4P2R - chains C and D of the 5 polymer chains in the assembly; structure by X-ray diffraction, 3.29 A resolution.

Chain C:
Name: 5c1 peptide
Organism: synthetic construct
Chain sequence (13 residues; row label = number of the first residue in the row; note: 1 number in that range is skipped by the numbering (no residue carries it; nothing is unmodelled there); numbers below 1 keep their minus sign (Ala-3 is residue -3)):
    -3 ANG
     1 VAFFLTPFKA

Chain D:
Name: 5cc7 T-cell receptor alpha chain
Organism: Mus musculus
Chain sequence (205 residues; row label = number of the first residue in the row; numbers below 1 keep their minus sign (Met-2 is residue -2)):
    -2 MRGDQVEQSP SALSLHEGTG SALRCNFTTT MRAVQWFRKN SRGSLINLFY LASGTKENGR
    58 LKSAFDSKER YSTLHIRDAQ LEDSGTYFCA AEASNTNKVV FGTGTRLQVL PNIQNPDPAV
   118 YQLRDSKSSD KSVCLFTDFD SQTNVSQSKD SDVYITDKCV LDMRSMDFKS NSAVAWSNKS
   178 DFACANAFNN SIIPEDTFFP SPESS
Not modelled in the structure: -2 to -1, 124-126, 199-202
Disulfide bonds: Cys22-Cys86, Cys131-Cys181

Chain C / chain D interface:
Contacting residue pairs - 11 pairs, chain C then chain D:
  Gly-1(C) - Asn92(D)
  Val1(C) - Asn92(D)
  Ala2(C) - Ser91(D)
  Ala2(C) - Asn92(D)
  Phe3(C) - Arg29(D)  hydrogen bond (backbone-side chain)
  Phe3(C) - Ser91(D)  hydrogen bond (backbone-backbone)
  Phe3(C) - Asn92(D)
  Phe3(C) - Thr93(D)
  Leu5(C) - Arg29(D)
  Leu5(C) - Glu89(D)
  Leu5(C) - Asn94(D)
The authors on this interface:
  - interface residues, chain D: Arg29(D)

Overview:
5 residues of chain C face 6 of chain D across their interface, with 2 hydrogen bonds. Polar contacts include
Phe3(C)-Arg29(D) and Phe3(C)-Ser91(D). From the paper: the interface residue Arg29(D).
Chain C is 5c1 peptide (synthetic construct) and chain D is 5cc7 T-cell receptor alpha chain (Mus musculus);
the structure, Crystal structure of the 5cc7 TCR in complex with 5c1/I-Ek, was determined by X-ray diffraction
together with 4P2O and 4P2Q from the same study.
